Entry 6KC2 (X-ray diffraction, 2.25 A resolution); this record covers chain A.

== Chain A ==
Molecule: Lectin
Source organism: Pleurotus ostreatus
UniProtKB: E7E2M2 (E7E2M2_PLEOS); numbering as in UniProt (aligned over 1-373)
Amino-acid sequence (373 residues; each row starts with the number of its first residue):
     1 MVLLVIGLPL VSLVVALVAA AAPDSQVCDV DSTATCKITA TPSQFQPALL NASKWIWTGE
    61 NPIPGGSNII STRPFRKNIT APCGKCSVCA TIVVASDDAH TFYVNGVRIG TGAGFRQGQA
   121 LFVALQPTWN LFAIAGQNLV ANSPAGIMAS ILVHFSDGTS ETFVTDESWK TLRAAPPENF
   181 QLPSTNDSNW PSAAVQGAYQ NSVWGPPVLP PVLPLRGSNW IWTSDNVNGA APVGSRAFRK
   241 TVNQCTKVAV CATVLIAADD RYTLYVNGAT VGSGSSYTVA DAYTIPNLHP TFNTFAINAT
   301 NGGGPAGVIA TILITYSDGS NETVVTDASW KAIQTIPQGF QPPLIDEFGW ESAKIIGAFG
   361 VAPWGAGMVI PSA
Disordered / not traced: 1-35
Disulfide bonds: Cys89-Cys251
Covalent attachments: N-acetylglucosamine (NAG) linked to Asn78, Asn298, Asn321
Ion coordination: Ca2+ site 1: Asp97, Asp98, Asn138, Ser143, Pro144 (together with alpha-L-rhamnopyranose); Ca2+ site 2: Asp259, Asp260, Asn301, Gly303, Pro305 (together with alpha-L-rhamnopyranose)
Residues lining bound ligands:
  - alpha-L-rhamnopyranose (RAM), molecule 1: Asp97, Asp98, Phe115, Asn138, Val140, Ser143, Pro144, Trp204
  - alpha-L-rhamnopyranose (RAM), molecule 2: Asp259, Asp260, Tyr277, Gly303, Gly304, Pro305, Pro363

== Overview ==
Chain A binds alpha-L-rhamnopyranose. N-acetylglucosamine is covalently linked to Asn78, Asn298 and Asn321.
The Ca2+ site 1 is built by Asp97, Asp98, Asn138, Ser143 and Pro144. The Ca2+ site 2 is built by Asp259,
Asp260, Asn301, Gly303 and Pro305.
Chain A is Lectin (Pleurotus ostreatus); the structure, Crystal Structure of Lectin from Pleurotus ostreatus
in complex with Rhamnose, was determined by X-ray diffraction, deposited together with 6KBJ, 6KBQ, 6LI7 and
6LIK.
